Entry 8R5Z (electron microscopy, 2.60 A resolution); this record covers chains B and C of the 3 polymer chains in the assembly.

[Chain B]
Name: Genome polyprotein
From: Coxsackievirus B5
Reference sequence: Q9PYF2 (Q9PYF2_9ENTO); residues -68 to 782 here correspond to UniProt positions 1-851 (UniProt number = residue number + 69)
Sequence (851 residues; each row starts with the number of its first residue; numbers below 1 keep their minus sign (Met-68 is residue -68)):
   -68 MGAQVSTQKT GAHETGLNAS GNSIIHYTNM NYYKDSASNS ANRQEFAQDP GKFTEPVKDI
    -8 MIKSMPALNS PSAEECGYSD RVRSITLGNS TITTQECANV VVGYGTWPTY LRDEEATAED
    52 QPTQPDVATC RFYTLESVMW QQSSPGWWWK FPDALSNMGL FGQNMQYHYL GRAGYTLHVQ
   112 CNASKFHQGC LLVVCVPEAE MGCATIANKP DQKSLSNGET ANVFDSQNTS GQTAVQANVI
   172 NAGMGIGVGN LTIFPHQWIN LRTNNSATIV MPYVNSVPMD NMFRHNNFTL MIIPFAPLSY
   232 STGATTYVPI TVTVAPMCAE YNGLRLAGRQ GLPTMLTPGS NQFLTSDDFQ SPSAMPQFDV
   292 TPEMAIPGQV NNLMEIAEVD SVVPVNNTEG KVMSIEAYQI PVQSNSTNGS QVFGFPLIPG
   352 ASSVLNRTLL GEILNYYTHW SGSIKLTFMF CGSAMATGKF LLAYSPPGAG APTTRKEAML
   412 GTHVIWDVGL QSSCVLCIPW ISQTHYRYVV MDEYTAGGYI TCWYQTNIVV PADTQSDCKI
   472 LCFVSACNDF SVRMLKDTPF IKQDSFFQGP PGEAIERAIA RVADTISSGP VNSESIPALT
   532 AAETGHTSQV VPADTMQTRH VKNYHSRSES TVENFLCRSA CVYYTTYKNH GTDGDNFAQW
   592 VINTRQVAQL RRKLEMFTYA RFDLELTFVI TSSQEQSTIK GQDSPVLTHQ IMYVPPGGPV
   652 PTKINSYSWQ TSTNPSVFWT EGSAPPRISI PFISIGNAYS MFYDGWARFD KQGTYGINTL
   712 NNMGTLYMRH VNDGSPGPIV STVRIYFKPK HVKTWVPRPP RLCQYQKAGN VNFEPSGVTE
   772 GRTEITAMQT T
Not modelled in the structure: -68 to 11, 43-53, 255-782
Sequence notes: conflict Met-39 (Ile30 in Q9PYF2), Glu-24 (Asp45 in Q9PYF2), Ala-22 (Thr47 in Q9PYF2), Thr37 (Val106 in Q9PYF2), Glu45 (Asp114 in Q9PYF2), Ile137 (Leu206 in Q9PYF2), Asp156 (Glu225 in Q9PYF2), Thr160 (Ser229 in Q9PYF2), Arg260 (Lys329 in Q9PYF2), Ala296 (Glu365 in Q9PYF2), Ile349 (Thr418 in Q9PYF2), Ser518 (Gly587 in Q9PYF2), Ile655 (Val724 in Q9PYF2), Ile679 (Met748 in Q9PYF2), Glu775 (Asp844 in Q9PYF2), Ala778 (Thr847 in Q9PYF2)
Reported in the primary citation:
  - conformationally variable residues: Leu42 to Gln52

[Chain C]
Name: Genome polyprotein
From: Coxsackievirus B5
Reference sequence: Q9PYF2 (Q9PYF2_9ENTO); residues -329 to 521 here correspond to UniProt positions 1-851 (UniProt number = residue number + 330)
Sequence (851 residues; numbered -329 to 521; the number before each row is that of its first residue; numbers below 1 keep their minus sign (Met-329 is residue -329)):
  -329 MGAQVSTQKT GAHETGLNAS GNSIIHYTNM NYYKDSASNS ANRQEFAQDP GKFTEPVKDI
  -269 MIKSMPALNS PSAEECGYSD RVRSITLGNS TITTQECANV VVGYGTWPTY LRDEEATAED
  -209 QPTQPDVATC RFYTLESVMW QQSSPGWWWK FPDALSNMGL FGQNMQYHYL GRAGYTLHVQ
  -149 CNASKFHQGC LLVVCVPEAE MGCATIANKP DQKSLSNGET ANVFDSQNTS GQTAVQANVI
   -89 NAGMGIGVGN LTIFPHQWIN LRTNNSATIV MPYVNSVPMD NMFRHNNFTL MIIPFAPLSY
   -29 STGATTYVPI TVTVAPMCAE YNGLRLAGRQ GLPTMLTPGS NQFLTSDDFQ SPSAMPQFDV
    31 TPEMAIPGQV NNLMEIAEVD SVVPVNNTEG KVMSIEAYQI PVQSNSTNGS QVFGFPLIPG
    91 ASSVLNRTLL GEILNYYTHW SGSIKLTFMF CGSAMATGKF LLAYSPPGAG APTTRKEAML
   151 GTHVIWDVGL QSSCVLCIPW ISQTHYRYVV MDEYTAGGYI TCWYQTNIVV PADTQSDCKI
   211 LCFVSACNDF SVRMLKDTPF IKQDSFFQGP PGEAIERAIA RVADTISSGP VNSESIPALT
   271 AAETGHTSQV VPADTMQTRH VKNYHSRSES TVENFLCRSA CVYYTTYKNH GTDGDNFAQW
   331 VINTRQVAQL RRKLEMFTYA RFDLELTFVI TSSQEQSTIK GQDSPVLTHQ IMYVPPGGPV
   391 PTKINSYSWQ TSTNPSVFWT EGSAPPRISI PFISIGNAYS MFYDGWARFD KQGTYGINTL
   451 NNMGTLYMRH VNDGSPGPIV STVRIYFKPK HVKTWVPRPP RLCQYQKAGN VNFEPSGVTE
   511 GRTEITAMQT T
Not modelled in the structure: -329 to 0, 173-185, 232-521
Sequence notes: conflict Met-300 (Ile30 in Q9PYF2), Glu-285 (Asp45 in Q9PYF2), Ala-283 (Thr47 in Q9PYF2), Thr-224 (Val106 in Q9PYF2), Glu-216 (Asp114 in Q9PYF2), Ile-124 (Leu206 in Q9PYF2), Asp-105 (Glu225 in Q9PYF2), Thr-101 (Ser229 in Q9PYF2), Arg-1 (Lys329 in Q9PYF2), Ala35 (Glu365 in Q9PYF2), Ile88 (Thr418 in Q9PYF2), Ser257 (Gly587 in Q9PYF2), Ile394 (Val724 in Q9PYF2), Ile418 (Met748 in Q9PYF2), Glu514 (Asp844 in Q9PYF2), Ala517 (Thr847 in Q9PYF2)

[Interface between chain B and chain C]
Pairs across the interface (60; chain B residue first):
  Tyr35(B) - Pro37(C)  hydrophobic
  Tyr35(B) - Gly38(C)
  Gln73(B) - Gln205(C)  hydrogen bond
  Lys116(B) - Ser123(C)
  Lys116(B) - Ala124(C)
  Phe117(B) - Met125(C)  hydrophobic
  His118(B) - Ser123(C)
  Gln119(B) - Cys121(C)
  Gln119(B) - Gly122(C)
  Gln119(B) - Ser123(C)
  Gln119(B) - Asp207(C)  hydrogen bond (side chain-backbone)
  Cys121(B) - Met119(C)  hydrophobic
  Cys121(B) - Cys121(C)  hydrophobic
  Val170(B) - Ile65(C)  hydrophobic
  Ile171(B) - Met63(C)
  Ile171(B) - Ser64(C)
  Ile171(B) - Ile65(C)
  Val179(B) - Tyr68(C)  hydrophobic
  Gly180(B) - Ser51(C)
  Gly180(B) - Val52(C)  hydrogen bond (backbone-backbone)
  Gly180(B) - Tyr68(C)  hydrogen bond (backbone-side chain)
  Asn181(B) - Ser51(C)  hydrogen bond
  Asn181(B) - Arg97(C)  hydrogen bond (side chain-backbone)
  Asn181(B) - Thr98(C)
  Asn181(B) - Leu99(C)  hydrogen bond (side chain-backbone)
  Thr183(B) - Val49(C)
  Thr183(B) - Asp50(C)  hydrogen bond (side chain-backbone)
  Thr183(B) - Ser51(C)
  Ile184(B) - Ile46(C)  hydrophobic
  Trp189(B) - Val52(C)  hydrophobic
  Trp189(B) - Phe213(C)  hydrophobic
  Asn191(B) - Met119(C)
  Asn191(B) - Phe120(C)  hydrogen bond (side chain-backbone)
  Asn191(B) - Cys121(C)
  Arg193(B) - Phe120(C)
  Arg193(B) - Gly122(C)  hydrogen bond (side chain-backbone)
  Arg193(B) - Ser123(C)  hydrogen bond (side chain-backbone)
  Arg193(B) - Ala124(C)
  Arg193(B) - Ala126(C)  hydrogen bond (side chain-backbone)
  Arg193(B) - Val158(C)  hydrogen bond (side chain-backbone)
  Thr194(B) - Ser162(C)
  Tyr204(B) - Pro37(C)
  Asn206(B) - Met34(C)
  Asn206(B) - Ile36(C)
  Ser207(B) - Met34(C)
  Val208(B) - Met34(C)
  Pro209(B) - Met34(C)
  Ile224(B) - Ile65(C)  hydrophobic
  Pro225(B) - Ile65(C)
  Phe226(B) - Ile65(C)  hydrophobic
  Phe226(B) - Gln69(C)  hydrogen bond (backbone-side chain)
  Phe226(B) - Leu211(C)
  Ala227(B) - Cys121(C)  hydrophobic
  Pro228(B) - Gln69(C)
  Ser230(B) - Ser206(C)  hydrogen bond
  Tyr231(B) - Thr204(C)
  Tyr231(B) - Gln205(C)  hydrogen bond
  Ser232(B) - Ala202(C)
  Ser232(B) - Asp203(C)
  Thr233(B) - Asp203(C)  hydrogen bond (backbone-backbone)
Other interface residues (no listed pair), chain B (36 interface residues in all): Thr37, Gly120, Gly178, Val205
Other interface residues (no listed pair), chain C (38 interface residues in all): Pro201, Cys208, Lys209

[Overview]
The interface between chain B and chain C involves 36 residues on one side and 38 on the other; the contacts
include 17 hydrogen bonds. Polar pairs include Gln73(B)-Gln205(C), Gln119(B)-Asp207(C) and Gly180(B)-Tyr68(C).
The paper reports conformational variability at Leu42(B).
Both chains are Genome polyprotein (Coxsackievirus B5). Entry 8R5Z (Structure of coxsackievirus B5 capsid
(mutant CVB5F.cas.genogroupB) - E particle) was determined by electron microscopy, deposited together with
8R5X and 8R5Y.
